PDB entry 9K41 | electron microscopy, 2.81 A resolution | chains E and I of the 10 polymer chains in the assembly

== Chain E ==
Name: Histone H3.1
Organism: Arabidopsis thaliana
UniProt: P59226 (H31_ARATH); residues 0-135 here correspond to UniProt positions 1-136 (UniProt number = residue number + 1)
Sequence (136 residues; numbered 0 to 135; the number before each row is that of its first residue; numbering starts at 0):
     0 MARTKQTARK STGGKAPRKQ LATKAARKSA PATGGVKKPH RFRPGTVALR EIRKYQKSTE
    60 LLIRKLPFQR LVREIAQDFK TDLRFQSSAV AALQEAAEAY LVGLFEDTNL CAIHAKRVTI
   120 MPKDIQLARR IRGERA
Unresolved in the structure: 0-37, 134-135
Swiss-Prot annotation at these positions:
  - site: Lys14 (Not N6-methylated), Lys27 (Not N6-acetylated), Ala31 (Recognition by ATXR5 and ATXR6), Lys36 (Not N6-acetylated)
  - modified residue: Lys4 (N6,N6,N6-trimethyllysine), Lys9 (N6,N6,N6-trimethyllysine), Ser10 (Phosphoserine), Thr11 (Phosphothreonine), Lys14 (N6-acetyllysine), Lys18 (N6-acetyllysine), Lys23 (N6-acetyllysine), Lys27 (N6,N6,N6-trimethyllysine), Ser28 (Phosphoserine), Lys36 (N6,N6,N6-trimethyllysine)

== Chain I ==
Molecule: 15.2.2 DNA
Sequence (147 nucleotides; each row starts with the number of its first residue; numbers below 1 keep their minus sign (DA-73 is residue -73)):
   -73 ACCTTTATTG ACTCCATAAT TGACCAATTG AGCGGCTCGA TTCAACTGTC AATAACTTCA
   -13 AATGAAGCAA GAGCCTTATC GTATTCTCCG CACGATGGTG CTTTAATCCA CCGCAACTTT
    47 CCTCTTTAAT AAAGGCACAA GCATTAA
Unresolved in the structure: -73, 73

== Interface between chain E and chain I ==
Contacting residue pairs - 25 pairs, chain E then chain I:
  His39(E) with DA-67(I), sugar contact
  Arg40(E) with DA9(I), hydrogen bond to the base; DT10(I), sugar contact
  Phe41(E) with DA-67(I), phosphate contact; DA9(I), sugar contact; DT10(I), hydrogen bond to the phosphate
  Arg42(E) with DA9(I), sugar contact
  Pro43(E) with DT8(I), phosphate contact; DA9(I), phosphate contact
  Gly44(E) with DT8(I), phosphate contact; DA9(I), hydrogen bond to the phosphate
  Thr45(E) with DA9(I), phosphate contact
  Val46(E) with DA9(I), phosphate contact; DT10(I), phosphate contact
  Ala47(E) with DA9(I), hydrogen bond to the phosphate
  Arg49(E) with DT-66(I), salt bridge to the phosphate
  Lys56(E) with DG-64(I), salt bridge to the phosphate
  Arg63(E) with DC17(I), hydrogen bond to the sugar; DA18(I), phosphate contact
  Lys64(E) with DA18(I), hydrogen bond to the phosphate
  Leu65(E) with DC17(I), phosphate contact; DA18(I), hydrogen bond to the phosphate
  Arg69(E) with DC17(I), salt bridge to the phosphate
  Arg83(E) with DC27(I), salt bridge to the phosphate
  Lys115(E) with DA-2(I), salt bridge to the phosphate
Other interface residues (no listed pair), chain E (18 interface residues in all): Pro66
Other interface residues (no listed pair), chain I (13 interface residues in all): DT-68, DT-65, DG-1

== Overview ==
The interface between chain E and chain I involves 18 residues on one side and 13 on the other, with 7
hydrogen bonds and 5 salt bridges. Polar contacts include Arg40(E)-DA9(I), Arg63(E)-DC17(I) and
Phe41(E)-DT10(I).
Chain E is Histone H3.1 (Arabidopsis thaliana) and chain I is 15.2.2 DNA; the structure, Cryo-EM structure of
Arabidopsis thaliana H2A.W-nucleosome with Arabidopsis native 147bp DNA 15.2.2 (C2 symmetry), was determined
by electron microscopy together with 9K40 and 9K42 from the same study.
